1GC0 - chains A and B of the 4 polymer chains in the assembly; structure by X-ray diffraction, 1.70 A resolution.

== Chain A (and B) ==
Protein: Methionine gamma-lyase
Source organism: Pseudomonas putida
Notes: EC 4.4.1.11; chain B of this document is another copy of the same molecule, construct and numbering; everything in this record applies to it too
UniProt: P13254 (MEGL_PSEPU); numbering as in UniProt (aligned over 1-398)
Sequence (398 residues; row label = number of the first residue in the row):
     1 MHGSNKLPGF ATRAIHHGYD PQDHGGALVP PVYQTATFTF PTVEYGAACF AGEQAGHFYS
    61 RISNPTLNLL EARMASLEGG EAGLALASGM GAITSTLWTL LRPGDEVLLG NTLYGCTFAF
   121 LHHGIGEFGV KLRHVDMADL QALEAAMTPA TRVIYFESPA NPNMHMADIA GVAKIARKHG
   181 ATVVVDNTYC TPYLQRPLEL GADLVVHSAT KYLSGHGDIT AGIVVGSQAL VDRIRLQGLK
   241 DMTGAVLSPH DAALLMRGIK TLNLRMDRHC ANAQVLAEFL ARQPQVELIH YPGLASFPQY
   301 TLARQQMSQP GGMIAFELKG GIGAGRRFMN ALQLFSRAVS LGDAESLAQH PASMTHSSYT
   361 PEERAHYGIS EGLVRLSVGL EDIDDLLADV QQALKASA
Disordered / not traced: 1-6, 42-62, 293-308 (chain B: 1-6, 45-62, 293-309)
Modified positions: Lys211 ((2S)-2-amino-6-[[3-hydroxy-2-methyl-5-(phosphonooxymethyl)pyridin-4-yl]methylideneamino]hexanoic acid; LLP)
Swiss-Prot annotation at these positions:
  - binding site (pyridoxal 5'-phosphate): Tyr59 to Arg61, Gly89, Met90, Ser208 to Thr210
  - binding site (substrate): Tyr114, Arg375
  - modified residue: Lys211 (N6-(pyridoxal phosphate)lysine)
  - mutagenesis: Arg61 (R61A/E/F: Loss of elimination activity against L-methionine), Cys116 (C116H: Drastic decrease of the catalytic efficiency of the elimination reaction with L-methionine, by 6700-fold, and increases that with L-cysteine by 7-fold, mainly due to changes in kcat ...), Lys240 (K240D/E: Marked decrease in elimination activity against both L-methionine and DL-homocysteine ...), Asp241 (D241H/R: 5 to 14-fold reduction in alpha,gamma-elimination activity against L-methionine, while no change in affinity for L-methionine)

== Interface between chain A and chain B ==
Contacting residue pairs - 65 pairs, chain A then chain B:
  Pro8(A) with Asp385(B)
  Gly9(A) with Asp382(B); Asp385(B), hydrogen bond (backbone-side chain)
  Ala11(A) with Leu380(B); Asp382(B)
  Thr12(A) with Leu334(B); Glu381(B); Asp382(B), hydrogen bond (side chain-backbone); Asp385(B), hydrogen bond
  Ile15(A) with Ala344(B); Glu345(B); Leu380(B); Glu381(B)
  His16(A) with Leu334(B); Glu345(B); Glu381(B), salt bridge
  Leu28(A) with Ser336(B); Leu347(B), hydrophobic
  Val29(A) with His216(B); Gly217(B); Asp218(B)
  Ser214(A) with Arg257(B), hydrogen bond
  His216(A) with Val29(B); Arg257(B), hydrogen bond; Thr261(B)
  Gly217(A) with Val29(B)
  Asp218(A) with Arg257(B), salt bridge
  Leu254(A) with Leu254(B), hydrophobic; Arg257(B)
  Arg257(A) with Ser214(B), hydrogen bond; His216(B), hydrogen bond; Asp218(B), salt bridge; Leu254(B); Arg257(B); Gly258(B)
  Gly258(A) with Arg257(B)
  Lys260(A) with Glu345(B), salt bridge
  Thr261(A) with His216(B); Arg265(B)
  Asn263(A) with Arg268(B)
  Leu264(A) with Leu264(B); Arg268(B)
  Arg265(A) with Thr261(B)
  Arg268(A) with Asn263(B); Leu264(B)
  Leu334(A) with Thr12(B); His16(B)
  Ser336(A) with Leu28(B)
  Asp343(A) with Leu28(B)
  Ala344(A) with Ile15(B)
  Glu345(A) with Ile15(B); His16(B); Lys260(B), salt bridge
  Leu347(A) with Leu28(B), hydrophobic
  Leu380(A) with Ala11(B); Ile15(B)
  Glu381(A) with Thr12(B); Ile15(B); His16(B), salt bridge
  Asp382(A) with Gly9(B); Ala11(B); Thr12(B), hydrogen bond (backbone-side chain)
  Asp385(A) with Pro8(B); Gly9(B), hydrogen bond (side chain-backbone); Thr12(B), hydrogen bond
Other interface residues (no listed pair), chain A (34 interface residues in all): His250, Asp267, Ala338
Other interface residues (no listed pair), chain B (33 interface residues in all): His250, Asp267, Ala338

== Overview ==
Chain A and chain B form an interface of 34 and 33 residues respectively; the contacts include 10 hydrogen
bonds and 6 salt bridges. Polar contacts include His16(A)-Glu381(B), Asp218(A)-Arg257(B) and
Lys260(A)-Glu345(B).
Chain A and chain B are both Methionine gamma-lyase (Pseudomonas putida); the structure, Crystal structure of
the pyridoxal-5'-phosphate dependent L-methionine gamma-lyase from pseudomonas putida, was determined by X-ray
diffraction together with 1GC2 from the same study.
